PDB entry 2AZ2 | X-ray diffraction, 2.60 A resolution | chains C and B of the 4 polymer chains in the assembly

Chain C:
Molecule: 18-nt RNA strand
Sequence (18 nucleotides; numbered 1 to 18; the number before each row is that of its first residue):
     1 GCAUGGACGCGUCCAUGC
Modified / non-standard residues: 5BU (5-bromo-uridine-5'-monophosphate) at position 4; 5BU (5-bromo-uridine-5'-monophosphate) at position 12; 5BU (5-bromo-uridine-5'-monophosphate) at position 16

Chain B:
Protein: B2 protein
From: Flock house virus
UniProt: P68831 (B2_FHV); residues 1-73 here = UniProt positions 1-73
Sequence (73 residues; each row starts with the number of its first residue):
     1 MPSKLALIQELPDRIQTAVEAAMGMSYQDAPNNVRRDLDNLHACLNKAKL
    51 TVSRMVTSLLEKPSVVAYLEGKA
Not modelled in the structure: 1, 72-73
What the authors report for this chain:
  - binding site for the 18-nt RNA strand (chain C): Asn-40, Cys-44, Lys-47, Met-55
  - binding site for the 18-nt RNA strand: Arg-54
  - mutagenesis - C44A, C44S: decreased binding to the 18-nt RNA strand (chain C)

Interface between chain C and chain B:
Contacting residue pairs - 12 pairs, chain C then chain B:
  G5(C) / Arg-54(B)  phosphate contact
  G5(C) / Met-55(B)  sugar contact
  G5(C) / Ser-58(B)  sugar contact
  G6(C) / Thr-51(B)  phosphate contact
  G6(C) / Arg-54(B)  salt bridge to the phosphate
  G6(C) / Met-55(B)  sugar contact
  A15(C) / Arg-36(B)  phosphate contact
  A15(C) / Asn-40(B)  base contact
  5BU_16(C) / Asn-33(B)  phosphate contact
  5BU_16(C) / Arg-36(B)  salt bridge to the phosphate
  5BU_16(C) / Asp-37(B)  hydrogen bond to the sugar
  G17(C) / Asn-33(B)  hydrogen bond to the phosphate
Interface residues without a listed pair, chain C (6 interface residues in all): A7

Overview:
The interface between chain C and chain B involves 6 residues on one side and 8 on the other; the contacts
include 2 hydrogen bonds and 2 salt bridges. Among the polar pairs are 5BU_16(C)/Asp-37(B), G17(C)/Asn-33(B)
and G6(C)/Arg-54(B). The paper reports a binding site for the 18-nt RNA strand (chain C) at Asn-40(B),
Cys-44(B) and Lys-47(B) among others; C44A and C44S of chain B reduce binding to the 18-nt RNA strand (chain
C).
Chain C is an 18-nt RNA strand and chain B is B2 protein (Flock house virus); the structure, Flock House virus
B2-dsRNA Complex (P4122), was determined by X-ray diffraction (same publication as 2AZ0).
